PDB entry 8TSL | electron microscopy, 3.40 A resolution | chains D and K of the 12 polymer chains in the assembly

== Chain D ==
Name: Transport permease protein
Source organism: Caldimonas thermodepolymerans
Reference sequence: A0A2S5T447 (A0A2S5T447_9BURK); residues 3-271 here correspond to UniProt positions 1-269 (UniProt number = residue number - 2)
Chain sequence (274 residues; numbered -2 to 271; the number before each row is that of its first residue; numbers below 1 keep their minus sign (Met-2 is residue -2)):
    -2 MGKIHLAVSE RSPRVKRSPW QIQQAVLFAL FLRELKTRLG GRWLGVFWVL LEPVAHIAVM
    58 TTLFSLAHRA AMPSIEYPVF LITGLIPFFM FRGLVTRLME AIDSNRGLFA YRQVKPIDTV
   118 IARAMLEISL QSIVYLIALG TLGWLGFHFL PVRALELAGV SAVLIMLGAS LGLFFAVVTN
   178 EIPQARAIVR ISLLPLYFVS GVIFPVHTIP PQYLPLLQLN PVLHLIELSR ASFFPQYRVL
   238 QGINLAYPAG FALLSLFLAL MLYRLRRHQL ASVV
Unresolved in the structure: -2 to 13, 270-271
Sequence notes: initiating methionine (-2); expression tag (-1 to 2); conflict Leu3 (Met1 in A0A2S5T447)
Reported in the primary citation:
  - mutagenesis - R89K: decreased stability

== Chain K ==
Name: Capsular biosynthesis protein
Source organism: Caldimonas thermodepolymerans
Reference sequence: A0A2S5T4A0 (A0A2S5T4A0_9BURK); residues 3-371 here correspond to UniProt positions 2-370 (UniProt number = residue number - 1)
Chain sequence (390 residues; numbered -2 to 387; the number before each row is that of its first residue; numbers below 1 keep their minus sign (Met-2 is residue -2)):
    -2 MGKIHMKLVS RLTAKRLQWA LVYLPMLVAT VYFLVFSADR YVSESVITVR QTSSNAPTGG
    58 MSGAALLLAG LTPASREDTC YLQTYIHSMG LLQKLDQQLK LREHFGTPLR DPLFRLWGGT
   118 SQEWFLEYYR SRVEVLMDDI CGLLTVRVQG FEPEFAQALN RAILEESERF VNELSHRMAR
   178 EQGQFAEAEL ERATARLQEA KRQLIAFQAK HKLLDPLAQA QATGTLTAEL QAALTRQEAE
   238 LRNALTYLNE DSYQVKALRS QINALRQQID EERLRATAGK NGDRINAVAA EFHDLQLQVG
   298 FAEDAYKLAL AAVESARIEA TRKLKSLVVV EPPVLPEIAE YPRRWYNLAT LLVVCCLIYG
   358 VVSLVVATIR DHQDGSGSGS HHHHHHHHHH
Unresolved in the structure: -2 to 4, 50-71, 181-304, 371-387
Sequence notes: initiating methionine (-2); expression tag (-1 to 2, 372-387); conflict Cys77 (Leu76 in A0A2S5T4A0), Cys138 (Ser137 in A0A2S5T4A0)

== How chain D and chain K interact ==
Pairs across the interface - 19 pairs, chain D then chain K:
  Pro16(D) - Ile366(K)
  Pro16(D) - His369(K)
  Ile19(D) - His369(K)
  Gln20(D) - Ile366(K)
  Gln20(D) - His369(K)  hydrogen bond
  Gln110(D) - Gln370(K)
  Lys112(D) - Asp368(K)
  Lys112(D) - His369(K)
  Ile114(D) - Thr365(K)
  Asp115(D) - His369(K)  salt bridge
  Gln238(D) - Leu133(K)
  Leu251(D) - Leu354(K)  hydrophobic
  Phe254(D) - Val358(K)  hydrophobic
  Leu257(D) - Leu361(K)
  Leu257(D) - Val362(K)  hydrophobic
  Met258(D) - Leu361(K)
  Arg261(D) - Ala364(K)
  Arg261(D) - Thr365(K)  hydrogen bond
  Arg261(D) - Asp368(K)  salt bridge
Interface residues without a listed pair, chain D (17 interface residues in all): Trp17, Leu250, Leu253, Arg264
Interface residues without a listed pair, chain K (16 interface residues in all): Val6, Val351, Ile355, Gly357, Arg367

== In short ==
Chain D and chain K form an interface of 17 and 16 residues respectively; the contacts include 2 hydrogen
bonds and 2 salt bridges. Polar contacts include Asp115(D)-His369(K), Arg261(D)-Asp368(K) and
Gln20(D)-His369(K). From the paper: R89K of chain D reduces stability.
Here chain D is Transport permease protein and chain K is Capsular biosynthesis protein, both from Caldimonas
thermodepolymerans. Entry 8TSL (S. thermodepolymerans KpsM-KpsE in Apo 2 state with rigid body fitted KpsT)
was determined by electron microscopy, deposited together with 8TSH, 8TSI, 8TSW, 8TT3 and 8TUN.
